Entry 2YHB (X-ray diffraction, 3.65 A resolution); this record covers chain A.

== Chain A ==
Name: Post-transcriptional gene silencing protein qde-2
Source organism: Neurospora crassa
Notes: fragment: mid-piwi domains, residues 506-938
UniProtKB: Q9P8T1 (Q9P8T1_NEUCR); residue numbers follow UniProt; this construct covers 506-938
Chain sequence (437 residues; each row starts with the number of its first residue):
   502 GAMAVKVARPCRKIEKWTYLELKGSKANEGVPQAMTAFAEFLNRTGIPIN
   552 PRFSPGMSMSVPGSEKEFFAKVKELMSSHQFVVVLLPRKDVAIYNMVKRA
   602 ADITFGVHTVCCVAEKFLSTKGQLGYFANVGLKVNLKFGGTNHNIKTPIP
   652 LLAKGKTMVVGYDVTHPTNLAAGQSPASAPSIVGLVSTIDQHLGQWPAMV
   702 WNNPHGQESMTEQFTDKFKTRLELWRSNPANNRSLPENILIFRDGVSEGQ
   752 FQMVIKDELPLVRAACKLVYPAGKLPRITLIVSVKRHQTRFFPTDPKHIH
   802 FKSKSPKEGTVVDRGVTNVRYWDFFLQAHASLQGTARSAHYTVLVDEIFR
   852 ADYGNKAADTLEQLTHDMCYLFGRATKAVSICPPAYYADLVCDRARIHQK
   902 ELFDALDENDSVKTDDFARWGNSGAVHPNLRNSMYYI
Disordered / not traced: 502-505, 786-840, 873-882
Sequence notes: expression tag (502-505)
From the paper describing this entry:
  - conformationally variable residues (order/disorder transition): K786 to A840
  - mutagenesis - Y595L: abolished binding to guide RNA mimic
  - mutagenesis - R895A: abolished binding to guide RNA
  - mutagenesis - H899A: decreased binding to RNA
  - mutagenesis - D603K: abolished expression

== Overview ==
From the paper: Y595L abolishes binding to guide RNA mimic; conformational variability at K786; 4
substitutions were tested in all.
Chain A is Post-transcriptional gene silencing protein qde-2 (Neurospora crassa); the structure, Crystal
Structure of the N. crassa QDE-2 AGO MID-PIWI Domains, was determined by X-ray diffraction (same publication
as 2YHA).
